PDB entry 8XAS | X-ray diffraction, 2.35 A resolution | chains E and H of the 10 polymer chains in the assembly

Chain E:
Protein: Two-component response regulator ARR1
From: Arabidopsis thaliana
Reference sequence: Q940D0 (ARR1_ARATH); residues 1-81 here correspond to UniProt positions 221-301 (UniProt number = residue number + 220)
Chain sequence (81 residues; numbered 1 to 81; the number before each row is that of its first residue):
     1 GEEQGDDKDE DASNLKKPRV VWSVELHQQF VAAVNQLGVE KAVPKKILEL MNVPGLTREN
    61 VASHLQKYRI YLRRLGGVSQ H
Disordered / not traced: 1-16, 76-81
Modified positions: Mse-51 (selenomethionine; parent Met)

Chain H:
Molecule: 25-nt DNA strand
Sequence (25 nucleotides; row label = number of the first residue in the row):
    55 GGATTAGATT AGATTAATCT GGATT

Chain E / chain H interface:
Pairs across the interface (14; chain E residue first):
  Arg-19(E) / DA65(H)  base contact
  Arg-19(E) / DG66(H)  hydrogen bond to the base
  Arg-19(E) / DA67(H)  phosphate contact
  Val-20(E) / DG66(H)  sugar contact
  Val-20(E) / DA67(H)  hydrogen bond to the phosphate
  Val-21(E) / DG66(H)  phosphate contact
  Trp-22(E) / DG66(H)  hydrogen bond to the phosphate
  Asn-60(E) / DA67(H)  hydrogen bond to the phosphate
  Ser-63(E) / DG66(H)  base contact
  Ser-63(E) / DA67(H)  hydrogen bond to the base
  Gln-66(E) / DA67(H)  base contact
  Lys-67(E) / DA65(H)  base contact
  Lys-67(E) / DG66(H)  hydrogen bond to the base
  Lys-67(E) / DA67(H)  base contact
Other interface residues (no listed pair), chain E (11 interface residues in all): Pro-18, Glu-59, His-64
Other interface residues (no listed pair), chain H (5 interface residues in all): DT68, DT69

Summary:
11 residues of chain E face 5 of chain H across their interface; the contacts include 6 hydrogen bonds. Polar
contacts include Arg-19(E)/DG66(H), Ser-63(E)/DA67(H) and Lys-67(E)/DG66(H).
Chain E is Two-component response regulator ARR1 (Arabidopsis thaliana) and chain H is a 25-nt DNA strand; the
structure, Crystal structure of AtARR1-DBD in complex with a DNA fragment, was determined by X-ray diffraction
together with 8XAT from the same study.
